Entry 8U11 (electron microscopy, 3.10 A resolution); this record covers chains G and H of the 58 polymer chains in the assembly.

== Chain G (and H) ==
Protein: Major capsid protein
From: Salmonella phage P22
Notes: chain H of this document is another copy of the same molecule, construct and numbering; everything in this record applies to it too
UniProtKB: P26747 (CAPSD_BPP22); residue numbers follow UniProt; this construct covers 1-430
Amino-acid sequence (430 residues; row label = number of the first residue in the row):
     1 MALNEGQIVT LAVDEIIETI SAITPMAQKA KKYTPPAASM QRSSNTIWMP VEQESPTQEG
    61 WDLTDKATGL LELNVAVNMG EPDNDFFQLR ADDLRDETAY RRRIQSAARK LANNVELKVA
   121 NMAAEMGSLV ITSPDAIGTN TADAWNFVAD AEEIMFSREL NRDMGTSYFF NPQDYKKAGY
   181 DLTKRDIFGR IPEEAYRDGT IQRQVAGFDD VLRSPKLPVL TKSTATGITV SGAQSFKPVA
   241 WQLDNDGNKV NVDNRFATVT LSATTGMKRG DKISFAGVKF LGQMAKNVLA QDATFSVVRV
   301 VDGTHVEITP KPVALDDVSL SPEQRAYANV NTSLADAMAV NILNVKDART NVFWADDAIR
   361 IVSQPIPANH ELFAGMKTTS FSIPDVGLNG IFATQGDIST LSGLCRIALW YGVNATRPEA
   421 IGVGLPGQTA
Disordered / not traced: 1 (chain H: 1-9)
Swiss-Prot annotation at these positions:
  - site: Asp14 (Essential for binding to the capsid assembly scaffolding protein), Trp61 (Involved in capsid stabilization and maturation)
  - mutagenesis: Glu5 (E5A: Impaired phage growth; probable capsid protein misfolding), Asp14 (D14A: Impaired phage growth; inability of the mutant capsid protein to interact properly with scaffolding protein), Glu15 (E15A: Decreased phage growth), Glu18 (E18A: Decreased phage growth), Trp61 (W61N/V: Drastically decreases capsid stability), Trp241 (W241A: Cold-sensitive phenotype probably due to an assembly defect), Gln242 (Q242A: Cold-sensitive phenotype probably due to an assembly defect), Leu243 (L243A: No effect on phage production), Asp244 (D244A: Lethal. Complete loss of procapsids assembly), Asn245 (N245A: Slight decrease in phage production), Asp246 (D246A: Lethal. Complete loss of procapsids assembly, assembles as tubes instead), Lys249 (K249A: No effect on phage production), 3 further mutagenesis entries in UniProt

== Interface between chain G and chain H ==
Residue-residue contacts (150; chain G residue first):
  Tyr33(G) with Val13(H); Glu15(H)
  Ser39(G) with Leu11(H)
  Ser44(G) with Leu11(H)
  Thr46(G) with Leu11(H)
  Ile47(G) with Leu11(H); Val13(H), hydrophobic
  Trp48(G) with Leu11(H), hydrogen bond (backbone-backbone); Ala12(H); Val13(H), hydrogen bond (backbone-backbone)
  Met49(G) with Val13(H), hydrophobic; Glu15(H); Ile17(H), hydrophobic
  Pro50(G) with Val13(H); Glu15(H); Ile16(H), hydrophobic; Ile17(H), hydrogen bond (backbone-backbone)
  Val51(G) with Ile16(H); Ile17(H); Thr19(H)
  Glu52(G) with Ile16(H); Ile17(H), hydrogen bond (backbone-backbone); Glu18(H); Thr19(H), hydrogen bond (side chain-backbone); Ile20(H); Arg109(H), salt bridge
  Gln53(G) with Ala99(H); Arg102(H); Arg103(H), hydrogen bond (side chain-backbone); Ser106(H); Arg109(H), hydrogen bond (backbone-side chain)
  Glu54(G) with Ile20(H)
  Ser55(G) with Asp85(H), hydrogen bond; Arg103(H); Ser106(H); Ala107(H); Lys110(H)
  Pro56(G) with Asp85(H); Arg103(H)
  Thr57(G) with Asp83(H); Asn84(H); Lys110(H); Asn114(H)
  Gln58(G) with Asp83(H); Asn84(H), hydrogen bond (backbone-backbone); Phe86(H), hydrogen bond (side chain-backbone)
  Glu59(G) with Pro82(H); Asp83(H)
  Gly60(G) with Pro82(H), hydrogen bond (backbone-backbone); Asn84(H), hydrogen bond (backbone-side chain); Arg406(H)
  Trp61(G) with Glu81(H); Pro82(H); Ile366(H), hydrophobic; Arg406(H), hydrogen bond (backbone-side chain); Trp410(H), hydrophobic
  Leu63(G) with Asn84(H); Phe86(H); Arg406(H)
  Ala67(G) with Phe86(H), hydrophobic; Gln88(H); Leu404(H), hydrophobic
  Thr68(G) with Phe86(H), hydrogen bond (backbone-backbone); Phe87(H); Gln88(H), hydrogen bond (backbone-backbone)
  Gly69(G) with Arg103(H), hydrogen bond (backbone-side chain)
  Leu70(G) with Phe87(H), hydrophobic; Gln88(H); Leu89(H), hydrophobic; Ala99(H); Tyr100(H), hydrophobic; Arg103(H)
  Glu72(G) with Ile16(H); Ala99(H); Arg102(H), salt bridge
  Asn74(G) with Arg95(H)
  Val75(G) with Ile17(H), hydrophobic
  Asn140(G) with Tyr180(H)
  Thr141(G) with Tyr180(H), hydrogen bond (backbone-side chain)
  Ala142(G) with Tyr180(H); Thr183(H)
  Trp145(G) with Gly179(H); Tyr180(H); Thr183(H); Ala195(H), hydrogen bond (side chain-backbone); Tyr196(H), hydrogen bond (side chain-backbone)
  Asn146(G) with Lys176(H), hydrogen bond; Tyr180(H)
  Ala149(G) with Lys176(H)
  Asp150(G) with Lys176(H), salt bridge
  Glu153(G) with Gln173(H); Lys176(H)
  Phe156(G) with Pro172(H), hydrophobic; Arg213(H); Pro215(H), hydrophobic
  Ser157(G) with Pro172(H)
  Glu159(G) with Ile20(H); Ser21(H), hydrogen bond (backbone-backbone); Pro215(H); Lys216(H), salt bridge
  Leu160(G) with Thr19(H); Ser21(H)
  Asn161(G) with Glu18(H); Thr19(H), hydrogen bond (backbone-backbone); Ile20(H); Ser21(H)
  Leu182(G) with Phe188(H), hydrophobic; Tyr196(H)
  Arg185(G) with Thr183(H), hydrogen bond (side chain-backbone); Lys184(H); Asp186(H); Phe188(H)
  Ile187(G) with Asp186(H); Ile187(H), hydrophobic
  Arg190(G) with Glu193(H), salt bridge; Arg197(H)
  Ile191(G) with Glu193(H); Tyr196(H), hydrophobic
  Pro192(G) with Phe188(H), hydrophobic
  Ile201(G) with Tyr196(H)
  Gln202(G) with Arg197(H)
  Gln204(G) with Arg197(H), hydrogen bond
  Val205(G) with Tyr196(H); Arg197(H)
  Ala206(G) with Tyr196(H), hydrogen bond (backbone-backbone); Arg197(H); Gly199(H)
  Gly207(G) with Arg197(H); Asp198(H); Gly199(H)
  Trp241(G) with Arg95(H)
  Asn251(G) with Thr10(H); Arg95(H), hydrogen bond
  Gln283(G) with Ile20(H)
  Met284(G) with Ile20(H), hydrophobic; Ala22(H), hydrophobic; Lys110(H); Asn113(H)
  Ala285(G) with Asn113(H); Leu117(H), hydrophobic
  Asn287(G) with Pro215(H); Lys216(H)
  Val288(G) with Arg349(H), hydrogen bond (backbone-side chain)
  Leu289(G) with Arg349(H)
  Ala290(G) with Arg349(H)
  Gln291(G) with Gln173(H)
  Asp357(G) with Glu18(H)
  Arg417(G) with Ile17(H); Glu18(H), hydrogen bond (side chain-backbone); Thr19(H), hydrogen bond (side chain-backbone)
Other interface residues (no listed pair), chain G (73 interface residues in all): Lys66, Glu152, Arg162, Asp163, Gly189, Ala240, Arg360, Thr416, Glu419
Other interface residues (no listed pair), chain H (60 interface residues in all): Ile23, Asp96, Arg185

== Overview ==
73 residues of chain G face 60 of chain H across their interface; the contacts include 29 hydrogen bonds and 5
salt bridges. Polar pairs include Glu52(G)-Arg109(H), Glu72(G)-Arg102(H) and Asp150(G)-Lys176(H). UniProt
lists 15 mutagenesis sites on chain G.
Both chains are Major capsid protein (Salmonella phage P22). Entry 8U11 (In situ cryo-EM structure of
bacteriophage P22 gp1:gp5:gp4: gp10: gp9 N-term complex in conformation 2 at ...) was determined by electron
microscopy, deposited together with 8TVR, 8TVU, 8U1O and 8U10.
